8EQ5 - chains A and B; structure by X-ray diffraction, 1.80 A resolution.

== Chain A ==
Protein: Ribosomal protein S6 kinase alpha-3
Source organism: Homo sapiens
Notes: EC 2.7.11.1
UniProtKB: P51812 (KS6A3_HUMAN); numbering as in UniProt (aligned over 46-346)
Amino-acid sequence (305 residues; each row starts with the number of its first residue):
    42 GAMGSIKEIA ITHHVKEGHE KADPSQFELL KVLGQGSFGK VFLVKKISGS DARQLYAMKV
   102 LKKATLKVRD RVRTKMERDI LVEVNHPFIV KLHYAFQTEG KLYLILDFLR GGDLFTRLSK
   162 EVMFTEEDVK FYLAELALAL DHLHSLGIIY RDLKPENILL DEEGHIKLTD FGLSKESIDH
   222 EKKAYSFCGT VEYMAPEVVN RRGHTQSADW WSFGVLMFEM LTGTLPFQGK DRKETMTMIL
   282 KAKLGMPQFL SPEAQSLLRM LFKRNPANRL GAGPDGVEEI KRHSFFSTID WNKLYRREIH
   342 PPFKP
Disordered / not traced: 42-48, 115-121, 219-220
Construct notes: expression tag (42-45)
Residues lining bound ligands: quercitrin (QCT; 2-(3,4-dihydroxyphenyl)-5,7-dihydroxy-4-oxo-4H-chromen-3-yl 6-deoxy-alpha-L-mannopyranoside): Ile52, Ser78, Phe79, Val82, Ala98, Lys100, Leu102, Val131, Leu145, Leu147, Asp148, Leu150, Leu155, Glu197, Leu200, Thr210, Phe212, Leu214
Swiss-Prot annotation at these positions:
  - active site: Asp193 (Proton acceptor)
  - binding site (ATP): Leu74 to Val82, Lys100
  - modified residue: Ser227 (Phosphoserine)
What the authors report for this chain:
  - post-translational modification sites: Ser227 (citing earlier work)

== Chain B ==
Protein: Sprouty-related, EVH1 domain-containing protein 2
UniProtKB: Q7Z698 (SPRE2_HUMAN); residue numbers follow UniProt; this construct covers 131-160
Amino-acid sequence (30 residues; each row starts with the number of its first residue):
   131 STIHNEAELG DDDVFTTATD SSSNSSQKRE
Disordered / not traced: 131-140, 147-160
What the authors report for this chain:
  - mutagenesis - T146A: unchanged binding to Ribosomal protein S6 kinase alpha-3 (chain A)
  - mutagenesis - F145A: decreased binding to neurofibromin
  - mutagenesis - F145A: increased signaling in response to EGF

== Interface between chain A and chain B ==
Residue-residue contacts (21; chain A residue first):
  Trp252(A) - Val144(B)  hydrophobic
  Phe259(A) - Phe145(B)  hydrophobic
  Phe268(A) - Val144(B)  hydrophobic
  Ala283(A) - Val144(B)
  Lys284(A) - Val144(B)
  Leu285(A) - Val144(B)  hydrogen bond (backbone-backbone)
  Leu285(A) - Phe145(B)
  Leu285(A) - Thr146(B)
  Gly286(A) - Phe145(B)
  Met287(A) - Phe145(B)  hydrophobic
  Arg300(A) - Thr146(B)  hydrogen bond
  Phe303(A) - Asp142(B)
  Phe303(A) - Val144(B)
  Phe303(A) - Phe145(B)  hydrophobic
  Lys304(A) - Asp142(B)
  Lys304(A) - Asp143(B)  salt bridge
  Arg305(A) - Asp141(B)  hydrogen bond (side chain-backbone)
  Arg305(A) - Asp142(B)  hydrogen bond (backbone-side chain)
  Arg305(A) - Val144(B)
  Asn306(A) - Asp142(B)  hydrogen bond (backbone-side chain)
  Asn309(A) - Asp142(B)  hydrogen bond
Other interface residues (no listed pair), chain A (15 interface residues in all): Leu299
From the paper, about this interface:
  - specific contacts: Arg300(A)-Thr146(B) (hydrogen bond), Lys304(A)-Asp143(B) (hydrogen bond), Arg305(A)-Asp142(B) (hydrogen bond), Asn306(A)-Asp142(B) (hydrogen bond)
  - interface residues, chain A: Trp252(A), Phe259(A), Phe268(A), Leu281(A), Leu285(A), Gly286(A), Met287(A), Phe303(A), Arg305(A)
  - interface residues, chain B: Asp141(B), Asp142(B), Val144(B), Phe145(B)
  - hot spots on chain B (mutagenesis) - F145A: abolished binding to Ribosomal protein S6 kinase alpha-3 (chain A)

== In short ==
15 residues of chain A face 6 of chain B across their interface, with 6 hydrogen bonds and 1 salt bridge.
Among the polar pairs are Lys304(A)-Asp143(B), Arg300(A)-Thr146(B) and Arg305(A)-Asp141(B). The paper
describes hydrogen bonds between Arg300(A) and Thr146(B), Lys304(A) and Asp143(B) and Arg305(A) and Asp142(B)
among others. The paper reports that F145A of chain B reduces binding to neurofibromin; interface residues
Trp252(A), Phe259(A) and Asp141(B) among others.
Here chain A is Ribosomal protein S6 kinase alpha-3 (Homo sapiens) and chain B is Sprouty-related, EVH1
domain-containing protein 2. Entry 8EQ5 (Crystal structure of the N-terminal kinase domain of RSK2 in complex
with SPRED2 (131-160)) was determined by X-ray diffraction.
